4U8V - chains A and D of the 5 polymer chains in the assembly; structure by X-ray diffraction, 2.30 A resolution.

# Chain A
Molecule: Multidrug efflux pump subunit AcrB
Organism: Escherichia coli
Reference sequence: P31224 (ACRB_ECOLI); residue numbers follow UniProt; this construct covers 1-1049
Amino-acid sequence (1057 residues; row label = number of the first residue in the row):
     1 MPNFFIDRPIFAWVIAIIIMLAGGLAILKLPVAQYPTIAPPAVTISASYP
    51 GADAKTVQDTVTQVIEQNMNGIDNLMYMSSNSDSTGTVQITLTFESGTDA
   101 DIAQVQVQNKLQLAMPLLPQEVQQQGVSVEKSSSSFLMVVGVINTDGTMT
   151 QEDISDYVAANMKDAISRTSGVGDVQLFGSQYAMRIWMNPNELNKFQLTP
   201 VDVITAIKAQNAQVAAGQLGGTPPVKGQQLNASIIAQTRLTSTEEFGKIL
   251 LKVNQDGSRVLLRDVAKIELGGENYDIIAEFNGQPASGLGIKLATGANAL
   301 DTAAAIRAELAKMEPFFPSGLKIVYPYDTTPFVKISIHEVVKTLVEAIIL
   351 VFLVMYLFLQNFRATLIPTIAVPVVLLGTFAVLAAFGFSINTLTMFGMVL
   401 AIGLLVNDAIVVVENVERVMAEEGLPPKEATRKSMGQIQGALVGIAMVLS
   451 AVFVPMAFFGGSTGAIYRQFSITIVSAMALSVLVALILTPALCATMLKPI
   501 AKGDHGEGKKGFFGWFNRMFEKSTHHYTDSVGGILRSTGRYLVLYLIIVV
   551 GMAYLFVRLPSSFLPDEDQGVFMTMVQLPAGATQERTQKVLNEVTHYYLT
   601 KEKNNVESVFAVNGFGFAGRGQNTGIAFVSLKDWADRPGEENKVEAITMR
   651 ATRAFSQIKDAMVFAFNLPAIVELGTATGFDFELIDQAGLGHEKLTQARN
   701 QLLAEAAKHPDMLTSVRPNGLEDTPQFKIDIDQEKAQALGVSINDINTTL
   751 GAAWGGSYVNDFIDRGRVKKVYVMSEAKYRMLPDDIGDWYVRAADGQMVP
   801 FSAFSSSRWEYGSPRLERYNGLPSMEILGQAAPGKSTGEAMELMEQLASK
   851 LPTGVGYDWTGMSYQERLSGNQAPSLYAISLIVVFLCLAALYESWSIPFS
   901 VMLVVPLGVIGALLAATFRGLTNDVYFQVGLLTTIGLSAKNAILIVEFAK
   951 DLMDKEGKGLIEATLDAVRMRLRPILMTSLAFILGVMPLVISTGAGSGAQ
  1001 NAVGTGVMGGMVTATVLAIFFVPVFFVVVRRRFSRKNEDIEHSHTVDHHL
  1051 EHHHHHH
Not modelled in the structure: 1045-1057
Sequence notes: engineered mutation Asn407 (Asp in P31224); expression tag (1050-1057)
UniProt features mapped onto this chain:
  - mutagenesis: His526 (H526Y: Partially restores chloramphenicol resistance to an AcrZ G30R mutant)
What the authors report for this chain:
  - contacts within the chain: Asn407-Lys940 (hydrogen bond), Asn407-Asn941 (hydrogen bond)

# Chain D
Molecule: DARPin
Organism: synthetic construct
Notes: antibody fragment or engineered binder
Amino-acid sequence (169 residues; each row starts with the number of its first residue):
     1 MRGSHHHHHHGSDLGKKLLEAARAGRDDEVRILMANGADVNAADVVGWTP
    51 LHLAAYWGHLEIVEVLLKNGADVNAYDTLGSTPLHLAAHFGHLEIVEVLL
   101 KNGADVNAKDDNGITPLHLAANRGHLEIVEVLLKYGADVNAQDKFGKTAF
   151 DISINNGNEDLAEILQKLN
Not modelled in the structure: 1-10, 167-169

# Interface between chain A and chain D
Pairs across the interface (10; chain A residue first):
  Gln229(A) with Val45(D)
  Leu230(A) with Val45(D), hydrophobic
  Glu244(A) with Asn156(D)
  Lys248(A) with Asn155(D); Asn156(D), hydrogen bond
  Arg259(A) with Lys147(D)
  Arg263(A) with Ile154(D); Asn155(D), hydrogen bond (side chain-backbone); Asn156(D); Gly157(D)
Interface residues without a listed pair, chain A (7 interface residues in all): Leu261
Interface residues without a listed pair, chain D (7 interface residues in all): Val46

# Summary
Chain A and chain D each contribute 7 residues to their interface; the contacts include 2 hydrogen bonds.
Polar pairs include Lys248(A)-Asn156(D) and Arg263(A)-Asn155(D). Curated annotation (UniProt) lists one
mutagenesis site on chain A. From the paper: contacts within the chain involving Lys940(A), Asn407(A) and
Asn941(A).
Chain A is Multidrug efflux pump subunit AcrB (Escherichia coli) and chain D is DARPin (synthetic construct);
the structure, Coupling of remote alternating-access transport mechanisms for protons and substrates in the
multidrug efflux pump AcrB, was determined by X-ray diffraction (same publication as 4U96, 4U8Y and 4U95).
